Entry 6TPA (X-ray diffraction, 2.80 A resolution); this record covers chains A and B.

Chain A:
Protein: Cyclin-dependent kinase 8
Source organism: Homo sapiens
Notes: EC 2.7.11.22, 2.7.11.23
UniProt: P49336 (CDK8_HUMAN); residue numbers follow UniProt; this construct covers 1-403
Amino-acid sequence (405 residues; each row starts with the number of its first residue; numbers below 1 keep their minus sign (Ser-1 is residue -1)):
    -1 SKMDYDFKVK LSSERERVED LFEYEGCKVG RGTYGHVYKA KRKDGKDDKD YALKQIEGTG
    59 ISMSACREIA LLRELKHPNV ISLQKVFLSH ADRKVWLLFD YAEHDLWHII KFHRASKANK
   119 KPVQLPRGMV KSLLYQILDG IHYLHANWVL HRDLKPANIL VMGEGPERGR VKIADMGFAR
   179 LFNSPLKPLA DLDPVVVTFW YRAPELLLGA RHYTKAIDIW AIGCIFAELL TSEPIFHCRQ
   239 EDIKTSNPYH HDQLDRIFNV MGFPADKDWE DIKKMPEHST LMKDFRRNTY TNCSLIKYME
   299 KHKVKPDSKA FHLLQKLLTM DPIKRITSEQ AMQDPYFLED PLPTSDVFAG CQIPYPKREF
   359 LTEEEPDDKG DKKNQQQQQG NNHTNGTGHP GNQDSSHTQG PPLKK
Unresolved in the structure: 116-118, 180-195, 239-244, 360-403
Sequence notes: expression tag (-1 to 0)
Ligand contacts:
  - (2R)-butane-1,2-diol (NZ5), molecule 1: Arg71, Leu81, Gln82, Lys83
  - (2R)-butane-1,2-diol (NZ5), molecule 2: Arg125, Lys129, Ala308, Tyr334, Glu337, Asp338, Pro339
  - (2R)-butane-1,2-diol (NZ5), molecule 3: Pro341, Thr342, Ser343
  - NZ8 (1-[4-chloranyl-3-(trifluoromethyl)phenyl]-3-(5-oxidanylidene-6-pyridin-4-yl-pyrido[2,3-b][1,5]benzoxazepin-9-yl)urea): Tyr32, Val35, Ala50, Lys52, Glu66, Leu69, Leu70, Leu73, Val78, Ile79, Phe97, Asp98, Tyr99, Ala100, Leu142, Val147, His149, Leu158, Ile171, Ala172, Asp173, Met174, Phe176, Arg356

Chain B:
Protein: Cyclin-C
Source organism: Homo sapiens
UniProt: P24863 (CCNC_HUMAN); residue numbers follow UniProt; this construct covers 1-283
Amino-acid sequence (285 residues; row label = number of the first residue in the row; numbers below 1 keep their minus sign (Lys-1 is residue -1)):
    -1 KAMAGNFWQS SHYLQWILDK QDLLKERQKD LKFLSEEEYW KLQIFFTNVI QALGEHLKLR
    59 QQVIATATVY FKRFYARYSL KSIDPVLMAP TCVFLASKVE EFGVVSNTRL IAAATSVLKT
   119 RFSYAFPKEF PYRMNHILEC EFYLLELMDC CLIVYHPYRP LLQYVQDMGQ EDMLLPLAWR
   179 IVNDTYRTDL CLLYPPFMIA LACLHVACVV QQKDARQWFA ELSVDMEKIL EIIRVILKLY
   239 EQWKNFDERK EMATILSKMP KPKPPPNSEG EQGPNGSQNS SYSQS
Unresolved in the structure: 264-283
Sequence notes: expression tag (-1 to 0)
Ligand contacts: (2R)-butane-1,2-diol (NZ5): Pro174, Leu175, Arg178
Curated features (UniProtKB/Swiss-Prot):
  - modified residue: Ser275 (Phosphoserine)

Interface between chain A and chain B:
Residue-residue contacts (65; chain A residue first):
  Ser-1(A) - Asp82(B)
  Ser-1(A) - Tyr130(B)
  Ser-1(A) - Pro260(B)
  Lys0(A) - Ile81(B)
  Lys0(A) - Asp82(B)  hydrogen bond (backbone-backbone)
  Lys0(A) - Leu85(B)
  Lys0(A) - Tyr130(B)
  Lys0(A) - Pro260(B)
  Met1(A) - Ser80(B)
  Met1(A) - Ile81(B)  hydrophobic
  Met1(A) - Glu137(B)
  Met1(A) - Cys138(B)  hydrophobic
  Met1(A) - Tyr141(B)  hydrophobic
  Met1(A) - Pro260(B)
  Asp2(A) - Lys79(B)
  Asp2(A) - Ser80(B)  hydrogen bond (backbone-backbone)
  Asp2(A) - Pro260(B)
  Asp2(A) - Lys261(B)
  Tyr3(A) - Lys261(B)  hydrogen bond (backbone-backbone)
  Tyr3(A) - Pro263(B)  hydrophobic
  Phe5(A) - Tyr76(B)  hydrophobic
  Phe5(A) - Ser80(B)
  Phe5(A) - Ile81(B)  hydrophobic
  Lys6(A) - Tyr141(B)
  Leu9(A) - Tyr76(B)
  Leu9(A) - Tyr141(B)  hydrophobic
  Leu9(A) - Glu144(B)
  Arg13(A) - Tyr141(B)
  Arg13(A) - Glu144(B)  salt bridge
  Ile59(A) - Lys96(B)  hydrogen bond (backbone-side chain)
  Ile59(A) - Glu139(B)
  Met61(A) - Lys96(B)
  Met61(A) - Glu99(B)
  Met61(A) - Val102(B)  hydrophobic
  Cys64(A) - Leu93(B)  hydrophobic
  Cys64(A) - Lys96(B)
  Cys64(A) - Val97(B)  hydrophobic
  Ile67(A) - Cys148(B)  hydrophobic
  Ala68(A) - Leu150(B)  hydrophobic
  Ala68(A) - Ile151(B)
  Leu69(A) - Ala0(B)  hydrophobic
  Arg71(A) - Gln13(B)
  Arg71(A) - Asp147(B)  salt bridge
  Arg71(A) - Cys148(B)
  Glu72(A) - Met1(B)
  Glu72(A) - Asn4(B)
  Glu72(A) - Ser8(B)
  Glu72(A) - Ser9(B)  hydrogen bond
  Glu72(A) - Ile151(B)
  Leu73(A) - Met1(B)  hydrophobic
  Val84(A) - Cys148(B)  hydrophobic
  Leu86(A) - Phe140(B)  hydrophobic
  Ser87(A) - Phe140(B)
  His88(A) - Phe140(B)
  His88(A) - Tyr141(B)
  His88(A) - Glu144(B)  salt bridge
  Arg91(A) - Leu136(B)  hydrogen bond (side chain-backbone)
  Arg91(A) - Glu139(B)  salt bridge
  Arg91(A) - Phe140(B)
  Asn145(A) - Lys-1(B)
  Asn145(A) - Ala0(B)
  Asn145(A) - Met1(B)  hydrogen bond (backbone-backbone)
  Asn145(A) - Asn4(B)
  Trp146(A) - Lys-1(B)
  Val147(A) - Ala0(B)  hydrophobic
Also at the interface, not in a pair above, chain A (31 interface residues in all): Gly58, Ser60, Lys92, Val93, Tyr141
Also at the interface, not in a pair above, chain B (41 interface residues in all): Ala2, Phe72, Ser95, Gly101, His134, Leu143, Cys149, Pro262

In short:
31 residues of chain A face 41 of chain B across their interface; the contacts include 7 hydrogen bonds and 4
salt bridges. Among the polar pairs are Arg13(A)-Glu144(B), Arg71(A)-Asp147(B) and His88(A)-Glu144(B). Ligands
of chain A: compound NZ8 and 3 copies of (2R)-butane-1,2-diol.
Chain A is Cyclin-dependent kinase 8 and chain B is Cyclin-C, both from Homo sapiens; the structure,
CDK8/CyclinC in complex with drug ETP-50775, was determined by X-ray diffraction.
